4JSQ - chains V and W of the 30 polymer chains in the assembly; structure by X-ray diffraction, 2.80 A resolution.

# Chain V
Protein: Proteasome subunit beta type-2
Organism: Saccharomyces cerevisiae
Notes: EC 3.4.25.1
UniProtKB: P25043 (PSB2_YEAST); residues 1-232 here correspond to UniProt positions 30-261 (UniProt number = residue number + 29)
Amino-acid sequence (232 residues; numbered 1 to 232; the number before each row is that of its first residue):
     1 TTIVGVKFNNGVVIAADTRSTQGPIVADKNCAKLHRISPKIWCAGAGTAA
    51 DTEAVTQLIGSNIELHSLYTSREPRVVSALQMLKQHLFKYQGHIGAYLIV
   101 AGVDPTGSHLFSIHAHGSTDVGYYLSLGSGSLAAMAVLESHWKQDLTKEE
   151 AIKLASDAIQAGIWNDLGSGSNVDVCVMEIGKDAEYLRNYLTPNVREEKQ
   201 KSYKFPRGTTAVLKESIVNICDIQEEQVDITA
Disordered / not traced: 223-232
Curated features (UniProtKB/Swiss-Prot):
  - active site: Thr-1 (Nucleophile)

# Chain W
Protein: Proteasome subunit beta type-3
Organism: Saccharomyces cerevisiae
Notes: EC 3.4.25.1
UniProtKB: P25451 (PSB3_YEAST); residues 0-204 here correspond to UniProt positions 1-205 (UniProt number = residue number + 1)
Amino-acid sequence (205 residues; numbered 0 to 204; the number before each row is that of its first residue; numbering starts at 0):
     0 MSDPSSINGGIVVAMTGKDCVAIACDLRLGSQSLGVSNKFEKIFHYGHVF
    50 LGITGLATDVTTLNEMFRYKTNLYKLKEERAIEPETFTQLVSSSLYERRF
   100 GPYFVGPVVAGINSKSGKPFIAGFDLIGCIDEAKDFIVSGTASDQLFGMC
   150 ESLYEPNLEPEDLFETISQALLNAADRDALSGWGAVVYIIKKDEVVKRYL
   200 KMRQD
Disordered / not traced: 0
Curated features (UniProtKB/Swiss-Prot):
  - modified residue: Ser-30 (Phosphoserine)
  - cross-link: Lys-69 (Glycyl lysine isopeptide (Lys-Gly) (interchain with G-Cter in ubiquitin))

# Interface between chain V and chain W
Contacting residue pairs (66; chain V residue first):
  Ile-25(V) / Asp-143(W)
  Ile-25(V) / Phe-146(W)  hydrophobic
  Val-26(V) / Phe-146(W)
  Ala-27(V) / Asp-130(W)
  Asp-28(V) / Asp-130(W)
  Lys-29(V) / Glu-150(W)  salt bridge
  Thr-48(V) / Ile-126(W)
  Ala-49(V) / Cys-128(W)  hydrophobic
  Ala-50(V) / Tyr-95(W)
  Ala-50(V) / Ile-126(W)  hydrophobic
  Ala-50(V) / Cys-128(W)  hydrophobic
  Asp-51(V) / Tyr-95(W)  hydrogen bond
  Asp-51(V) / Arg-98(W)  salt bridge
  Ala-54(V) / Tyr-95(W)
  Tyr-90(V) / Phe-99(W)  hydrophobic
  His-93(V) / Arg-98(W)
  His-93(V) / Phe-99(W)
  Ile-94(V) / Phe-99(W)  hydrophobic
  Arg-196(V) / Glu-150(W)  salt bridge
  Lys-199(V) / Glu-150(W)
  Lys-199(V) / Ser-151(W)
  Lys-199(V) / Tyr-153(W)  hydrogen bond (side chain-backbone)
  Ser-202(V) / Glu-154(W)  hydrogen bond
  Tyr-203(V) / Ser-151(W)
  Tyr-203(V) / Leu-152(W)  hydrophobic
  Lys-204(V) / Glu-154(W)
  Lys-204(V) / Leu-157(W)
  Lys-204(V) / Asp-161(W)  salt bridge
  Phe-205(V) / Leu-152(W)  hydrophobic
  Phe-205(V) / Glu-164(W)
  Phe-205(V) / Gln-168(W)
  Arg-207(V) / Glu-158(W)
  Arg-207(V) / Glu-160(W)  salt bridge
  Arg-207(V) / Asp-161(W)  salt bridge
  Arg-207(V) / Glu-164(W)
  Gly-208(V) / Glu-164(W)  hydrogen bond (backbone-side chain)
  Thr-209(V) / Glu-164(W)  hydrogen bond (backbone-side chain)
  Thr-210(V) / Glu-164(W)  hydrogen bond
  Thr-210(V) / Ser-167(W)
  Thr-210(V) / Gln-168(W)  hydrogen bond
  Thr-210(V) / Leu-199(W)
  Ala-211(V) / Leu-199(W)
  Ala-211(V) / Lys-200(W)  hydrogen bond (backbone-backbone)
  Val-212(V) / Phe-163(W)  hydrophobic
  Val-212(V) / Tyr-198(W)
  Leu-213(V) / Tyr-198(W)  hydrogen bond (backbone-backbone)
  Leu-213(V) / Leu-199(W)
  Leu-213(V) / Lys-200(W)
  Lys-214(V) / Lys-196(W)
  Lys-214(V) / Arg-197(W)
  Lys-214(V) / Tyr-198(W)  hydrogen bond (backbone-backbone)
  Glu-215(V) / Val-195(W)
  Glu-215(V) / Lys-196(W)
  Glu-215(V) / Arg-197(W)  salt bridge
  Ser-216(V) / Val-195(W)
  Ser-216(V) / Lys-196(W)  hydrogen bond (backbone-backbone)
  Ile-217(V) / Val-194(W)
  Val-218(V) / His-44(W)
  Val-218(V) / Tyr-187(W)  hydrophobic
  Val-218(V) / Val-194(W)  hydrogen bond (backbone-backbone)
  Val-218(V) / Lys-196(W)
  Asn-219(V) / His-44(W)
  Ile-220(V) / Gly-46(W)
  Ile-220(V) / His-47(W)
  Ile-220(V) / Val-194(W)  hydrophobic
  Asp-222(V) / Lys-74(W)  salt bridge
Other interface residues (no listed pair), chain V (35 interface residues in all): Pro-206
Other interface residues (no listed pair), chain W (40 interface residues in all): Phe-49, Asp-124, Gly-127, Glu-131, Asp-134, Thr-165, Leu-171

# Overview
35 residues of chain V face 40 of chain W across their interface, with 12 hydrogen bonds and 8 salt bridges.
Among the polar pairs are Lys-29(V)/Glu-150(W), Asp-51(V)/Arg-98(W) and Arg-196(V)/Glu-150(W). From UniProt:
active-site residue Thr-1(V) on chain V.
Chain V is Proteasome subunit beta type-2 and chain W is Proteasome subunit beta type-3, both from
Saccharomyces cerevisiae; the structure, Yeast 20S proteasome in complex with the dimerized linear mimetic of
TMC-95A - yCP:4e, was determined by X-ray diffraction, deposited together with 4JSU and 4JT0.
